Entry 8YJT (electron microscopy, 5.90 A resolution (low resolution: residue-level contacts below are approximate; hydrogen-bond / salt-bridge calls are withheld)); this record covers chains m and p of the 204 polymer chains in the assembly.

Chain m:
Name: Flagellar motor switch protein FliM
Source organism: Salmonella enterica subsp. enterica serovar Typhimurium str. LT2
UniProt: P26418 (FLIM_SALTY); residues 1-334 here = UniProt positions 1-334
Amino-acid sequence (334 residues; each row starts with the number of its first residue):
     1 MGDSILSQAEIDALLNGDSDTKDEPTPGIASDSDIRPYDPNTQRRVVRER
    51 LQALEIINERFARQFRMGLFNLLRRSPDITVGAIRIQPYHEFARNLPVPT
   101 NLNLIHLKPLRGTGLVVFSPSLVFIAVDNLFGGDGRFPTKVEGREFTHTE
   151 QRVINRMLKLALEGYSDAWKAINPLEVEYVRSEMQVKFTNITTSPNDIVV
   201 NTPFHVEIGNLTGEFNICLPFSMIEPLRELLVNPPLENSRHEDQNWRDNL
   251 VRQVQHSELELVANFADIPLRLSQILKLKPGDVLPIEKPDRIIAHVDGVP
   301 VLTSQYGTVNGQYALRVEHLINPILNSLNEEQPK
Disordered / not traced: 1-33, 323-334

Chain p:
Name: Flagellar motor switch protein FliN
Source organism: Salmonella enterica subsp. enterica serovar Typhimurium str. LT2
UniProt: P26419 (FLIN_SALTY); numbering as in UniProt (aligned over 1-137)
Amino-acid sequence (137 residues; each row starts with the number of its first residue):
     1 MSDMNNPSDENTGALDDLWADALNEQKATTTKSAADAVFQQLGGGDVSGA
    51 MQDIDLIMDIPVKLTVELGRTRMTIKELLRLTQGSVVALDGLAGEPLDIL
   101 INGYLIAQGEVVVVADKYGVRITDIITPSERMRRLSR
Disordered / not traced: 1-50

Interface between chain m and chain p:
Pairs across the interface (8; chain m residue first):
  Glu229(m) - Arg80(p)
  Trp246(m) - Leu81(p)
  Trp246(m) - Thr82(p)
  Trp246(m) - Gln83(p)
  Arg247(m) - Thr82(p)
  Leu250(m) - Leu78(p)
  Val251(m) - Leu79(p)
  Val254(m) - Leu78(p)
Other interface residues (no listed pair), chain m (8 interface residues in all): Leu236, Asp297
Other interface residues (no listed pair), chain p (7 interface residues in all): Arg72

Overview:
The interface between chain m and chain p involves 8 residues on one side and 7 on the other.
Here chain m is Flagellar motor switch protein FliM and chain p is Flagellar motor switch protein FliN, both
from Salmonella enterica subsp. enterica serovar Typhimurium str. LT2. Entry 8YJT (Cryo-EM structure of the
flagellar C ring in the CCW state) was determined by electron microscopy, deposited together with 8WHT, 8WIW,
8WK3, 8WK4, 8WKI, 8WKK and 11 further entries.
